3L4B - chains B and D of the 8 polymer chains in the assembly; structure by X-ray diffraction, 3.45 A resolution.

# Chain B
Name: TrkA K+ Channel protein TM1088A
From: Thermotoga maritima
Chain sequence (143 residues; numbered 1 to 143; the number before each row is that of its first residue):
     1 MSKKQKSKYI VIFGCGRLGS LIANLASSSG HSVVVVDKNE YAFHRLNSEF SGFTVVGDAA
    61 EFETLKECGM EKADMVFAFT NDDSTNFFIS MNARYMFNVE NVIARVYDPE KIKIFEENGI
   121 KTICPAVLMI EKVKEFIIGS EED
Unresolved in the structure: 1-6, 136-143
Ligand contacts: adenosine monophosphate (AMP): Gly-14, Cys-15, Gly-16, Arg-17, Leu-18, Gly-19, Val-36, Asp-37, Lys-38, Asn-39, Ala-42, Gly-57, Asp-58, Ala-59, Ala-60, Phe-79, Thr-80, Asn-81, Thr-85, Arg-105

# Chain D
Name: TrkA K+ Channel protein TM1088B
From: Thermotoga maritima
Chain sequence (218 residues; row label = number of the first residue in the row):
     1 MKVIIIGGET TAYYLARSML SRKYGVVIIN KDRELCEEFA KKLKATIIHG DGSHKEILRD
    61 AEVSKNDVVV ILTPRDEVNL FIAQLVMKDF GVKRVVSLVN DPGNMEIFKK MGITTVLNLT
   121 TLITNTVEAL IFPDEFSSII PLEQGIEFLS VNVEEDSPVV GKKLKDLPLP RDSIIAAIVR
   181 GGVLVVPRGD TEILSGDKLY VIVSAEAKET VEETLLGR
Unresolved in the structure: 217-218

# How chain B and chain D interact
Residue-residue contacts - 30 pairs, chain B then chain D:
  Ala-60(B) / Glu-77(D)
  Ala-60(B) / Asn-104(D)  hydrogen bond (backbone-side chain)
  Glu-61(B) / Asp-101(D)
  Phe-62(B) / Asp-101(D)  hydrogen bond (backbone-side chain)
  Phe-62(B) / Gly-103(D)
  Phe-62(B) / Asn-104(D)
  Asp-82(B) / Arg-75(D)  salt bridge
  Ser-84(B) / Glu-77(D)
  Ser-84(B) / Val-78(D)
  Thr-85(B) / Arg-75(D)
  Thr-85(B) / Glu-77(D)  hydrogen bond
  Phe-87(B) / Leu-80(D)  hydrophobic
  Phe-87(B) / Phe-81(D)  hydrophobic
  Phe-87(B) / Gln-84(D)
  Phe-88(B) / Glu-77(D)
  Phe-88(B) / Leu-80(D)  hydrophobic
  Phe-88(B) / Asn-104(D)
  Met-91(B) / Leu-80(D)  hydrophobic
  Met-91(B) / Gln-84(D)
  Met-91(B) / Met-111(D)  hydrophobic
  Tyr-95(B) / Met-111(D)  hydrophobic
  Met-96(B) / Ile-107(D)  hydrophobic
  Lys-111(B) / Ser-53(D)  hydrogen bond
  Lys-111(B) / Phe-81(D)
  Ile-114(B) / Phe-81(D)  hydrophobic
  Ile-114(B) / Gln-84(D)
  Ile-114(B) / Asp-89(D)
  Glu-117(B) / Lys-88(D)
  Asn-118(B) / Gln-84(D)  hydrogen bond
  Asn-118(B) / Met-111(D)
Also at the interface, not in a pair above, chain B (19 interface residues in all): Glu-63, Asn-92, Asp-108, Phe-115
Also at the interface, not in a pair above, chain D (20 interface residues in all): His-54, Asp-76, Leu-85, Glu-106, Phe-108, Lys-110

# Summary
19 residues of chain B face 20 of chain D across their interface; the contacts include 5 hydrogen bonds and 1
salt bridge. Polar contacts include Asp-82(B)/Arg-75(D), Ala-60(B)/Asn-104(D) and Phe-62(B)/Asp-101(D). Chain
B binds adenosine monophosphate.
Chain B is TrkA K+ Channel protein TM1088A and chain D is TrkA K+ Channel protein TM1088B, both from
Thermotoga maritima; the structure, Crystal Structure of an Octomeric Two-Subunit TrkA K+ Channel Ring Gating
Assembly, TM1088A:TM1088B, from Thermotoga maritima, was determined by X-ray diffraction.
